PDB entry 5KU2 | electron microscopy, 5.30 A resolution (low resolution: residue-level contacts below are approximate; hydrogen-bond / salt-bridge calls are withheld) | chains 1 and 2 of the 4 polymer chains in the assembly

[Chain 1]
Name: VP1
From: Poliovirus type 1 (strain Mahoney)
UniProtKB: P03300 (POLG_POL1M); residues 71-279 here correspond to UniProt positions 650-858 (UniProt number = residue number + 579)
Sequence (209 residues; each row starts with the number of its first residue):
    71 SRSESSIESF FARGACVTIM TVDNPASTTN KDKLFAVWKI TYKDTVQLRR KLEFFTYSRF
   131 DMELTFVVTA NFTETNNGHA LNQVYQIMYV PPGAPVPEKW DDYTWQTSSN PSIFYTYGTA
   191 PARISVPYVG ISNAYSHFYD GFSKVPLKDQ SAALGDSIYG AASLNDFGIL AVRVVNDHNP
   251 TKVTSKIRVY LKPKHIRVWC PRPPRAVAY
Disordered / not traced: 214-231
Construct notes: conflict Ile228 (Leu807 in P03300)

[Chain 2]
Name: VP2
From: Poliovirus type 1 (strain Mahoney)
UniProtKB: P03300 (POLG_POL1M); residues 1-268 here correspond to UniProt positions 70-337 (UniProt number = residue number + 69)
Sequence (268 residues; numbered 1 to 268; the number before each row is that of its first residue):
     1 SPNIEACGYS DRVLQLTLGN STITTQEAAN SVVAYGRWPE YLRDSEANPV DQPTEPDVAA
    61 CRFYTLDTVS WTKESRGWWW KLPDALRDMG LFGQNMYYHY LGRSGYTVHV QCNASKFHQG
   121 ALGVFAVPEM CLAGDSNTTT MHTSYQNANP GEKGGTFTGT FTPDNNQTSP ARRFCPVDYL
   181 LGNGTLLGNA FVFPHQIINL RTNNCATLVL PYVNSLSIDS MVKHNNWGIA ILPLAPLNFA
   241 SESSPEIPIT LTIAPMCCEF NGLRNITL
Disordered / not traced: 1-9, 44-52, 160-174
From the paper describing this entry:
  - conformationally variable residues (loop rearrangement, order/disorder transition): Leu42 to Pro53, Ala133 to His142

[Interface between chain 1 and chain 2]
Pairs across the interface (44; chain 1 residue first):
  Lys113(1) - Asn137(2)
  Lys113(1) - Thr138(2)
  Arg119(1) - Asn137(2)
  Tyr127(1) - Glu129(2)
  Tyr127(1) - Val213(2)
  Tyr127(1) - Asn214(2)
  Tyr127(1) - Ser215(2)
  Ser202(1) - Ser215(2)
  Ser202(1) - Leu216(2)
  Asn203(1) - Ser215(2)
  Ala204(1) - Ser215(2)
  Tyr209(1) - Glu129(2)
  Tyr209(1) - His224(2)
  Asp210(1) - Lys81(2)
  Asp210(1) - Glu129(2)
  Asp210(1) - Met130(2)
  Asp210(1) - Cys131(2)
  Asp210(1) - His224(2)
  Gly211(1) - Met141(2)
  Phe212(1) - Met141(2)
  Phe212(1) - Thr143(2)
  Phe212(1) - Ser144(2)
  Phe212(1) - Tyr145(2)
  Phe212(1) - Ala148(2)
  Ser213(1) - Met141(2)
  Ser213(1) - Lys223(2)
  Ala232(1) - Asn137(2)
  Ala232(1) - Thr138(2)
  Ala232(1) - Thr139(2)
  Ala232(1) - Thr140(2)
  Cys270(1) - Tyr35(2)
  Cys270(1) - Pro128(2)
  Pro271(1) - Val192(2)
  Arg272(1) - Pro128(2)
  Arg272(1) - Glu129(2)
  Arg272(1) - Val192(2)
  Pro273(1) - Thr185(2)
  Pro273(1) - Asn189(2)
  Pro273(1) - Val192(2)
  Pro273(1) - Phe193(2)
  Pro274(1) - Thr185(2)
  Arg275(1) - Asp135(2)
  Ala276(1) - Gly184(2)
  Tyr279(1) - Asn137(2)
Also at the interface, not in a pair above, chain 1 (22 interface residues in all): Thr126, Ser206
Also at the interface, not in a pair above, chain 2 (32 interface residues in all): His142, Leu186, Ala190, Ser217, Asn225

[Summary]
22 residues of chain 1 and 32 residues of chain 2 are in contact. From the paper: conformational variability
at Leu42(2) and Ala133(2).
Here chain 1 is VP1 and chain 2 is VP2, both from Poliovirus type 1 (strain Mahoney). Entry 5KU2 (expanded
poliovirus in complex with VHH 7A) was determined by electron microscopy, deposited together with 5KTZ, 5KU0
and 5KWL.
